Entry 2X55 (X-ray diffraction, 1.85 A resolution); this record covers chain A.

== Chain A ==
Molecule: Coagulase/fibrinolysin
Source organism: Yersinia pestis
Notes: EC 3.4.23.48
UniProt: P17811 (COLY_YERPE); residues 1-292 here correspond to UniProt positions 21-312 (UniProt number = residue number + 20)
Chain sequence (293 residues; numbered 1 to 293; the number before each row is that of its first residue):
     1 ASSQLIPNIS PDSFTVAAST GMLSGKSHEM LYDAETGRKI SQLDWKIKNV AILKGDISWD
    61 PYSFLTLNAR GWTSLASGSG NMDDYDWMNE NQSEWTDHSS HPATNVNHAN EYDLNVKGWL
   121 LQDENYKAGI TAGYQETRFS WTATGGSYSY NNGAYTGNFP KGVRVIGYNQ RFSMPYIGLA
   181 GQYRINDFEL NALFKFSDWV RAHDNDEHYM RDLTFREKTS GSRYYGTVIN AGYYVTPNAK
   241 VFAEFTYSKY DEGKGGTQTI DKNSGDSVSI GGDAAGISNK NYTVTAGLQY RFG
Unresolved in the structure: 1-3, 253-268
Sequence notes: expression tag (293)
UniProt features mapped onto this chain:
  - active site: Asp84, Asp86, Asp206, His208

== In short ==
Curated annotation (UniProt) lists 4 active-site residues.
Chain A is Coagulase/fibrinolysin (Yersinia pestis); the structure, Yersinia Pestis Plasminogen Activator Pla
(Native), was determined by X-ray diffraction together with 2X4M and 2X56 from the same study.
